4PMP - chain A; structure by X-ray diffraction, 1.80 A resolution.

Chain A:
Molecule: High affinity nerve growth factor receptor
Organism: Homo sapiens
Notes: EC 2.7.10.1; fragment: kinase domain
Reference sequence: P04629 (NTRK1_HUMAN); numbering as in UniProt (aligned over 501-787)
Amino-acid sequence (291 residues; numbered 501 to 791; the number before each row is that of its first residue):
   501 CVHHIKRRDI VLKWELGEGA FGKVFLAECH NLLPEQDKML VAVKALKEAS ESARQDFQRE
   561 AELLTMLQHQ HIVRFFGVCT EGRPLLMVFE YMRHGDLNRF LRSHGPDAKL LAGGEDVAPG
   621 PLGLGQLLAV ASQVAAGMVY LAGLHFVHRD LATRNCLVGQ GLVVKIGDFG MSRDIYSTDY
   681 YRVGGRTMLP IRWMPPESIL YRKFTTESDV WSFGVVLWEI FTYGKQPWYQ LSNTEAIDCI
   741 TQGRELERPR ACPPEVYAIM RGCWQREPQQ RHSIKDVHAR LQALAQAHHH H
Disordered / not traced: 534-537, 548-551, 674, 685-686
Sequence notes: expression tag (788-791)
Small-molecule neighbours: 31W (1-cyclopropyl-1-[3-(1,3-thiazol-2-yl)benzyl]-3-[4-(trifluoromethoxy)phenyl]urea): Leu-516, Val-524, Ala-542, Lys-544, Leu-564, Leu-567, Ile-572, Val-573, Phe-589, Glu-590, Tyr-591, Met-592, Gly-595, Leu-641, Phe-646, His-648, Leu-657, Ile-666, Gly-667, Asp-668, Phe-669
Swiss-Prot annotation at these positions:
  - motif (DXXLL): Asp-537 to Val-541, Asp-607 to Leu-611
  - active site: Asp-650 (Proton acceptor)
  - binding site (ATP): Leu-516 to Val-524, Lys-544
  - modified residue (Phosphotyrosine): Tyr-676, Tyr-680, Tyr-681
  - natural variant: Gly-517 (G517E: In CIPA), Gly-522 (G522E: In CIPA; G522R: In CIPA), Ile-572 (I572S: In CIPA), Gly-577 (G577R: In CIPA), Met-587 (M587V: In CIPA), Asp-596 (D596N: In CIPA), Arg-649 (R649Q: In CIPA; R649W: In CIPA), Arg-654 (R654C: In CIPA), Leu-657 (L657P: In CIPA), Asp-674 (D674Y: In CIPA), Pro-695 (P695L: In CIPA), Ile-699 (I699T: In CIPA), 7 further natural variant entries in UniProt
  - mutagenesis: Leu-540 to Val-541 (Abolishes interaction with GGA3), Lys-544 (K544A: No effect on interaction with GGA3; K544N: Loss of kinase activity), Leu-610 to Leu-611 (No effect on interaction with GGA3)

In short:
Chain A binds compound 31W. From UniProt: active-site residue Asp-650, 10 ATP-binding residues and 5
mutagenesis sites.
Chain A is High affinity nerve growth factor receptor (Homo sapiens); the structure, The structure of TrkA
kinase bound to the inhibitor 1-cyclopropyl-1-[3-(1,3-thiazol-2-yl)benzyl]-3-[4-(trifluoromethoxy)phenyl]urea,
was determined by X-ray diffraction together with 4PMM, 4PMS and 4PMT from the same study.
